8DG4 - chains C and D of the 8 polymer chains in the assembly; structure by electron microscopy, 3.12 A resolution.

# Chain C (and D)
Name: Enolase
From: Streptococcus sp. 'group A'
Notes: EC 4.2.1.11; chain D of this document is another copy of the same molecule, construct and numbering; everything in this record applies to it too
UniProtKB: P69949 (ENO_STRP1); residues 1-435 here = UniProt positions 1-435
Sequence (436 residues; each row starts with the number of its first residue; numbering starts at 0):
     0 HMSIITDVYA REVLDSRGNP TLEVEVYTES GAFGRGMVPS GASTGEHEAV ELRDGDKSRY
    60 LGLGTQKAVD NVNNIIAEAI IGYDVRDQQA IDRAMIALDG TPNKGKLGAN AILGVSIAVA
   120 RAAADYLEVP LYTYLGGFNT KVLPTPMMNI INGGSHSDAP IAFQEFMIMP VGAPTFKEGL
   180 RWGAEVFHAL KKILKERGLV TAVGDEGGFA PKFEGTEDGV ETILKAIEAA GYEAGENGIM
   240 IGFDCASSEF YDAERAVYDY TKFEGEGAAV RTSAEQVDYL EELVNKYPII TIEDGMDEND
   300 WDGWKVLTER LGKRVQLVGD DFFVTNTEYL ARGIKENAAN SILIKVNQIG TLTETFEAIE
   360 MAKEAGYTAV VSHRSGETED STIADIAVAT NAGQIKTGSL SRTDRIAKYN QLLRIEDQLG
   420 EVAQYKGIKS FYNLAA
Construct notes: expression tag (0); engineered mutation Ala252 (Lys in P69949), Ala255 (Lys in P69949), Ala434 (Lys in P69949), Ala435 (Lys in P69949)
Swiss-Prot annotation at these positions:
  - active site: Glu205 (Proton donor), Lys344 (Proton acceptor)
  - binding site (substrate): His155, Glu164, Glu292, Asp319, Lys344, Ser371 to Ser374, Lys395
  - binding site (Mg(2+)): Asp243, Glu292, Asp319

# Interface between chain C and chain D
Pairs across the interface (45):
  Tyr8(C) - Asp416(D)  hydrogen bond
  Arg10(C) - Arg413(D)
  Arg10(C) - Asp416(D)  salt bridge
  Leu13(C) - Ile405(D)
  Asp14(C) - Ile405(D)
  Ser15(C) - Ser400(D)
  Ser15(C) - Thr402(D)
  Arg16(C) - His187(D)
  Arg16(C) - Ser400(D)  hydrogen bond (backbone-backbone)
  Gly17(C) - His187(D)  hydrogen bond (backbone-side chain)
  Glu22(C) - Arg413(D)  salt bridge
  Met36(C) - Arg413(D)
  Ser57(C) - Glu184(D)
  Arg58(C) - Glu184(D)
  Tyr59(C) - Arg180(D)
  Tyr59(C) - Ala183(D)  hydrophobic
  Tyr59(C) - Glu184(D)  hydrogen bond (backbone-side chain)
  Leu60(C) - His187(D)
  Lys176(C) - Glu11(D)  salt bridge
  Arg180(C) - Ser57(D)
  Arg180(C) - Tyr59(D)
  Glu184(C) - Tyr59(D)  hydrogen bond (side chain-backbone)
  His187(C) - Arg16(D)
  His187(C) - Gly17(D)  hydrogen bond (side chain-backbone)
  His187(C) - Asn18(D)
  Ala201(C) - Ala201(D)  hydrophobic
  Ala201(C) - Val202(D)
  Val202(C) - Val202(D)
  Glu378(C) - Thr402(D)
  Glu378(C) - Arg413(D)  salt bridge
  Ser400(C) - Ser15(D)
  Ser400(C) - Arg16(D)  hydrogen bond (backbone-backbone)
  Ser400(C) - Arg401(D)
  Arg401(C) - Ser400(D)
  Arg401(C) - Arg401(D)
  Thr402(C) - Ser15(D)
  Thr402(C) - Thr402(D)
  Thr402(C) - Asp403(D)  hydrogen bond (side chain-backbone)
  Asp403(C) - Thr402(D)
  Ile405(C) - Leu13(D)
  Arg413(C) - Glu22(D)  salt bridge
  Arg413(C) - Arg34(D)
  Arg413(C) - Glu378(D)  salt bridge
  Asp416(C) - Tyr8(D)
  Asp416(C) - Arg10(D)  salt bridge
Interface residues without a listed pair, chain C (37 interface residues in all): Glu11, Asn18, Arg34, Leu179, Ala183, Glu376, Thr377, Leu399, Asn409, Leu412
Interface residues without a listed pair, chain D (36 interface residues in all): Val12, Asp14, Arg58, Gln65, Leu179, Glu376, Thr377, Leu399, Asn409, Leu412

# In short
37 residues of chain C face 36 of chain D across their interface, with 8 hydrogen bonds and 7 salt bridges.
Polar pairs include Arg10(C)-Asp416(D), Glu22(C)-Arg413(D) and Lys176(C)-Glu11(D). UniProt lists active-site
residues Glu205(C) and Lys344(C), 10 substrate-binding residues and 3 Mg2+-binding residues on chain C.
Chain C and chain D are both Enolase (Streptococcus sp. 'group A'); the structure, Group A streptococcus
Enolase K252A, K255A, K434A, K435A mutant, was determined by electron microscopy (same publication as 7UGU).
